PDB entry 4AGJ | X-ray diffraction, 1.98 A resolution | chain A

== Chain A ==
Name: Capsid protein
Source organism: Aura virus
Notes: EC 3.4.21.90
UniProt: Q86925 (POLS_AURAV); residue numbers follow UniProt; this construct covers 110-267
Sequence (158 residues; row label = number of the first residue in the row):
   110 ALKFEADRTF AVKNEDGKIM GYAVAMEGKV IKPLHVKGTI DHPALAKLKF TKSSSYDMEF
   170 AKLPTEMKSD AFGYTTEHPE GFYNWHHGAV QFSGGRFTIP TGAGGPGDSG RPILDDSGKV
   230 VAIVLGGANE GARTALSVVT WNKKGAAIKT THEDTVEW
Disordered / not traced: 110-115
Residues lining bound ligands: 1,4-diethylene dioxide (DIO): Met135, Glu136, Lys138, Ile140, Tyr183, Trp250
Swiss-Prot annotation at these positions:
  - region: Thr160 to Tyr165 (Interaction with spike glycoprotein E2), Pro188, Glu189, Phe191 to Ala198 (Dimerization of the capsid protein), Asp224, Ser226 to Lys228 (Dimerization of the capsid protein), Lys252 to Ala256 (Interaction with spike glycoprotein E2)
  - motif: Ile149 to Phe159 (Nuclear export signal)
  - active site (Charge relay system): His144, Asp166, Ser218
  - site: Phe191 (Involved in dimerization of the capsid protein), Tyr192 (Involved in dimerization of the capsid protein), Trp267 (Cleavage)
What the authors report for this chain:
  - binding site for 1,4-diethylene dioxide: Met135, Glu136, Lys138, Ile140, Tyr183, Trp250

== Summary ==
Ligands of chain A: 1,4-diethylene dioxide. From UniProt: 3 active-site residues. From the paper: a binding
site for 1,4-diethylene dioxide at Met135, Glu136 and Lys138 among others.
Chain A is Capsid protein (Aura virus); the structure, Crystal structure of the capsid protein (110-267) from
Aura virus in complex with dioxane, was determined by X-ray diffraction (same publication as 4AGK).
